PDB entry 9EX9 | electron microscopy, 2.50 A resolution | chains B and J of the 8 polymer chains in the assembly

Chain B:
Protein: DNA-directed RNA polymerase 133 kDa polypeptide
From: Vaccinia virus
Notes: EC 2.7.7.6
UniProtKB: P68694 (RP132_VACCC); numbering as in UniProt (aligned over 1-1164)
Amino-acid sequence (1164 residues; numbered 1 to 1164; the number before each row is that of its first residue):
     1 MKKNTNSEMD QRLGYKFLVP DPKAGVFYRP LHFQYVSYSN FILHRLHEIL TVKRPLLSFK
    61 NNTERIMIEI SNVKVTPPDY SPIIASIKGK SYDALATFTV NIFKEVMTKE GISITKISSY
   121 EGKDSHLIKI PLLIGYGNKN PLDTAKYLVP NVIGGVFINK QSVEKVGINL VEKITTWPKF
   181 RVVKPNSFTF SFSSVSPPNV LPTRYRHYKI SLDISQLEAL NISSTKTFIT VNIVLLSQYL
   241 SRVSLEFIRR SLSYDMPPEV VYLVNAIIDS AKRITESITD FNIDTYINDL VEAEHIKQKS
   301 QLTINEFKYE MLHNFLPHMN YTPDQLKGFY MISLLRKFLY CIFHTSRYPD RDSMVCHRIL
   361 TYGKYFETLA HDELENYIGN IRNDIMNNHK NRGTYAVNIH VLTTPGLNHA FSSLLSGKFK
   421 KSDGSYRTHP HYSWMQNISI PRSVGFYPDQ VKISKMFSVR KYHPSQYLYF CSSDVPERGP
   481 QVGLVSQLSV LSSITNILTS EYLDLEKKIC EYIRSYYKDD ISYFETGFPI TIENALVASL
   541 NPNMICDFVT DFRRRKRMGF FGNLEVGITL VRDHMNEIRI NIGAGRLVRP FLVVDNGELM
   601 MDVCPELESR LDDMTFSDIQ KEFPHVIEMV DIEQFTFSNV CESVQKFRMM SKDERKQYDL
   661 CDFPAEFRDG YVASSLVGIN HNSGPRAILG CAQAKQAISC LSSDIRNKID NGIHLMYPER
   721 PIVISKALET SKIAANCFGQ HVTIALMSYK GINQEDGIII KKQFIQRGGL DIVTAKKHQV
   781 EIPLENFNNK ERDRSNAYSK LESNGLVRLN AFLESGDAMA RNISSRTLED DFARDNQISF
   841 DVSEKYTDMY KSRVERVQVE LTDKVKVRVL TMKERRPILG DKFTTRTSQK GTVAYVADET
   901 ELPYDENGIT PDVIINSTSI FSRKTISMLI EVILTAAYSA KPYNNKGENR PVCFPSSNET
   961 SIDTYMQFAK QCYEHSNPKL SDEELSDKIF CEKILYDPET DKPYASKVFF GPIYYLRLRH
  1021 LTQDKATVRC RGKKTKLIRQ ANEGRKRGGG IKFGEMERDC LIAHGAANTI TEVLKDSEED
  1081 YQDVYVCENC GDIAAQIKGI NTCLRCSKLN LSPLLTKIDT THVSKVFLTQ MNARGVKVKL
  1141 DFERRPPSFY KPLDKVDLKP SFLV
Unresolved in the structure: 1-7, 449-458, 792-793, 826-838, 1163-1164
Sequence notes: variant N6 (Asp in P68694), F343 (Tyr in P68694)
Bound ions: Zn2+: C1087, C1090, C1103, C1106

Chain J:
Protein: DNA-directed RNA polymerase 7 kDa subunit
From: Vaccinia virus
Notes: EC 2.7.7.6
UniProtKB: P68315 (RP07_VACCC); numbering as in UniProt (aligned over 1-63)
Amino-acid sequence (63 residues; each row starts with the number of its first residue):
     1 MVFQLVCSTC GKDISHERYK LIIRKKSLKD VLVSVKNECC RLKLSTQIEP QRNLTVQPLL
    61 DIN
Unresolved in the structure: 1, 63
Bound ions: Zn2+: C7, C10, C39, C40

Interface between chain B and chain J:
Pairs across the interface (62):
  I87(B) - V56(J)  hydrophobic
  K88(B) - D61(J)  salt bridge
  V149(B) - N53(J)
  P150(B) - Q51(J)
  N151(B) - Q51(J)
  S703(B) - Q51(J)  hydrogen bond (side chain-backbone)
  S703(B) - R52(J)
  S703(B) - N53(J)  hydrogen bond (backbone-backbone)
  D704(B) - N53(J)  hydrogen bond
  I705(B) - R52(J)
  R706(B) - T55(J)
  N707(B) - L54(J)  hydrogen bond (side chain-backbone)
  N707(B) - T55(J)
  N707(B) - V56(J)  hydrogen bond (side chain-backbone)
  Y717(B) - F3(J)  hydrophobic
  Y717(B) - Q4(J)
  P718(B) - I48(J)
  E719(B) - K43(J)
  E719(B) - T46(J)  hydrogen bond
  E719(B) - Q47(J)
  R720(B) - S45(J)
  R720(B) - T46(J)  hydrogen bond (backbone-backbone)
  R720(B) - I48(J)
  I722(B) - T46(J)
  A735(B) - I48(J)
  C737(B) - I48(J)  hydrophobic
  H741(B) - K43(J)
  H741(B) - T46(J)  hydrogen bond
  T743(B) - T9(J)
  K761(B) - T9(J)  hydrogen bond (side chain-backbone)
  F764(B) - S8(J)
  R767(B) - Q4(J)  hydrogen bond (backbone-side chain)
  R767(B) - V6(J)
  R767(B) - C7(J)
  R767(B) - S8(J)  hydrogen bond (side chain-backbone)
  R767(B) - T9(J)
  R767(B) - G11(J)
  G768(B) - Q4(J)
  L806(B) - I62(J)  hydrophobic
  R856(B) - V56(J)  hydrogen bond (side chain-backbone)
  R856(B) - P58(J)  hydrogen bond (side chain-backbone)
  R856(B) - L59(J)
  V857(B) - L59(J)  hydrogen bond (backbone-backbone)
  V857(B) - L60(J)
  V857(B) - D61(J)  hydrogen bond (backbone-backbone)
  Q858(B) - D61(J)  hydrogen bond
  V859(B) - D61(J)  hydrogen bond (backbone-backbone)
  V859(B) - I62(J)
  I909(B) - N37(J)
  D912(B) - T9(J)  hydrogen bond
  A936(B) - E38(J)
  Y938(B) - L42(J)  hydrophobic
  Y938(B) - S45(J)
  S939(B) - E38(J)  hydrogen bond (side chain-backbone)
  S939(B) - R41(J)  hydrogen bond (backbone-side chain)
  A940(B) - R41(J)  hydrogen bond (backbone-side chain)
  P942(B) - L32(J)  hydrophobic
  Y943(B) - K29(J)  hydrogen bond
  G947(B) - S27(J)  hydrogen bond (backbone-side chain)
  N949(B) - S45(J)  hydrogen bond (side chain-backbone)
  P1012(B) - E38(J)
  P1012(B) - L42(J)  hydrophobic
Also at the interface, not in a pair above, chain B (46 interface residues in all): C700, N804, L809, E855, L861, T935, H975
Also at the interface, not in a pair above, chain J (33 interface residues in all): C10, L28, P50

Overview:
46 residues of chain B face 33 of chain J across their interface; the contacts include 24 hydrogen bonds and 1
salt bridge. Polar pairs include K88(B)-D61(J), S703(B)-Q51(J) and D704(B)-N53(J). The Zn2+ site is built by
C1087(B), C1090(B), C1103(B) and C1106(B).
Here chain B is DNA-directed RNA polymerase 133 kDa polypeptide and chain J is DNA-directed RNA polymerase 7
kDa subunit, both from Vaccinia virus. Entry 9EX9 (Cryo EM map and model of the vaccinia minimal RNA
polymerase) was determined by electron microscopy.
